Entry 7AIF (X-ray diffraction, 2.75 A resolution); this record covers chains A and T of the 4 polymer chains in the assembly.

Chain A:
Name: Gag-Pol polyprotein
Source organism: Human immunodeficiency virus type 1 BH10
Notes: EC 3.4.23.16, 2.7.7.49, 2.7.7.7, 3.1.26.13, 3.1.13.2, 2.7.7.-, 3.1.-.-
Reference sequence: P03366 (POL_HV1B1); residues 1-554 here correspond to UniProt positions 600-1153 (UniProt number = residue number + 599)
Amino-acid sequence (556 residues; each row starts with the number of its first residue; numbers below 1 keep their minus sign (Met-1 is residue -1)):
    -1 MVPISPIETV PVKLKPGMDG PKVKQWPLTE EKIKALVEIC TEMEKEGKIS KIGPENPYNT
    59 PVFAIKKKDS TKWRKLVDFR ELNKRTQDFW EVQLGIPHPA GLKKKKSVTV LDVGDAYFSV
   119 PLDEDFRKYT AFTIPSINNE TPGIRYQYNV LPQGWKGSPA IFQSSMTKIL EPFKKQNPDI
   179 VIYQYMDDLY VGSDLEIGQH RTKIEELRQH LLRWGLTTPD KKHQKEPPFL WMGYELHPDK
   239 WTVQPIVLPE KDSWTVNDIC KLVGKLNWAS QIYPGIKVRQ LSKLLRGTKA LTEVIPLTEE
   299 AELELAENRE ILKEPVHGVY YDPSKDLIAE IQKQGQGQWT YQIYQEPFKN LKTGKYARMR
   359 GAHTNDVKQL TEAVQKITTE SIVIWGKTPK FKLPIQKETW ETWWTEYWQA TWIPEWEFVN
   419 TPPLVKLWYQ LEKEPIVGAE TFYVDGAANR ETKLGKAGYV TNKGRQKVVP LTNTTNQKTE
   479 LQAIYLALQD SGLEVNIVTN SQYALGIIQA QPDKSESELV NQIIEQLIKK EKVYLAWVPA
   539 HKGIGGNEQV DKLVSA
Disordered / not traced: -1
Sequence notes: initiating methionine (-1); expression tag (0); engineered mutation Cys258 (Gln857 in P03366), Ser280 (Cys879 in P03366), Asn498 (Asp1097 in P03366)
Ion coordination: Mn2+ site 1: Asp110, Val111, Asp185 (together with L-Glutamate Tenofovir); Mn2+ site 2 near Asp443 (its only coordinating residue here)
Ligand contacts: L-Glutamate Tenofovir (RE5): Lys65, Lys66, Arg72, Leu74, Asp110, Val111, Gly112, Asp113, Ala114, Tyr115, Gln151, Met184, Asp185
UniProt features mapped onto this chain:
  - region: Phe227 to His235 (RT 'primer grip')
  - motif: Trp398 to Trp414 (Tryptophan repeat motif)
  - binding site (Mg(2+)): Asp110, Asp185, Asp186, Asp443, Glu478, Asp549
  - site: Trp401 (Essential for RT p66/p51 heterodimerization), Trp414 (Essential for RT p66/p51 heterodimerization), Phe440, Tyr441 (Cleavage)

Chain T:
Molecule: 27-nt DNA strand
Sequence (27 nucleotides; each row starts with the number of its first residue):
   701 ATGGTCGGCG CCCGAACAGG GACTGTG
Disordered / not traced: 701-702, 726-727

Interface between chain A and chain T:
Residue-residue contacts - 43 pairs, chain A then chain T:
  Trp24(A) - DG704(T)  phosphate contact
  Phe61(A) - DG703(T)  phosphate contact
  Phe61(A) - DG704(T)  phosphate contact
  Phe61(A) - DT705(T)  base contact
  Ile63(A) - DG703(T)  sugar contact
  Ile63(A) - DT705(T)  base contact
  Leu74(A) - DT705(T)  base contact
  Val75(A) - DT705(T)  sugar contact
  Asp76(A) - DT705(T)  sugar contact
  Arg78(A) - DT705(T)  salt bridge to the phosphate
  Arg78(A) - DC706(T)  phosphate contact
  Asn81(A) - DC706(T)  sugar contact
  Glu89(A) - DG707(T)  phosphate contact
  Glu89(A) - DG708(T)  phosphate contact
  Gln91(A) - DG708(T)  sugar contact
  Leu92(A) - DC709(T)  sugar contact
  Gly93(A) - DC709(T)  sugar contact
  Ile94(A) - DG708(T)  base contact
  Ile94(A) - DC709(T)  base contact
  Gly152(A) - DT705(T)  base contact
  Gly152(A) - DC706(T)  sugar contact
  Lys154(A) - DC706(T)  phosphate contact
  Pro157(A) - DG707(T)  sugar contact
  Tyr183(A) - DG707(T)  hydrogen bond to the base
  Tyr183(A) - DG708(T)  base contact
  Asn265(A) - DC711(T)  sugar contact
  Asn265(A) - DC712(T)  phosphate contact
  Val276(A) - DC712(T)  phosphate contact
  Ser280(A) - DC712(T)  phosphate contact
  Ser280(A) - DC713(T)  phosphate contact
  Arg284(A) - DC713(T)  phosphate contact
  Arg284(A) - DG714(T)  phosphate contact
  Gly285(A) - DC713(T)  phosphate contact
  Gly285(A) - DG714(T)  hydrogen bond to the phosphate
  Lys287(A) - DG714(T)  phosphate contact
  Lys287(A) - DA715(T)  salt bridge to the phosphate
  Lys353(A) - DC712(T)  salt bridge to the phosphate
  Ala355(A) - DC712(T)  phosphate contact
  Lys374(A) - DC711(T)  salt bridge to the phosphate
  Arg448(A) - DA722(T)  base contact
  Asn474(A) - DC723(T)  sugar contact
  Gln500(A) - DG721(T)  sugar contact
  Gln500(A) - DA722(T)  phosphate contact
Also at the interface, not in a pair above, chain A (38 interface residues in all): Lys30, Tyr115, Gln151, Trp153, Lys281, Leu283, Gln475, Asn498, His539

Overview:
Chain A and chain T form an interface of 38 and 15 residues respectively; the contacts include 2 hydrogen
bonds and 4 salt bridges. Among the polar pairs are Tyr183(A)-DG707(T), Gly285(A)-DG714(T) and
Arg78(A)-DT705(T). Chain A binds L-Glutamate Tenofovir.
Chain A is Gag-Pol polyprotein (Human immunodeficiency virus type 1 BH10) and chain T is a 27-nt DNA strand;
the structure, HIV-1 reverse transcriptase complex with DNA and L-glutamate tenofovir with bound manganese,
was determined by X-ray diffraction together with 7AHX, 7AID, 7AIG, 7AII and 7AIJ from the same study.
